PDB entry 6K1P | electron microscopy, 3.87 A resolution | chains J and K of the 11 polymer chains in the assembly

# Chain J
Molecule: 167-nt DNA strand
From: Escherichia coli K-12
Sequence (167 nucleotides; numbered -19 to 147; the number before each row is that of its first residue; numbers below 1 keep their minus sign (DC-19 is residue -19)):
   -19 CTAGTACTTC TCGACAAGCT ATCGGATGTA TATATCTGAC ACGTGCCTGG AGACTAGGGA
    41 GTAATCCCCT TGGCGGTTAA AACGCGGGGG ACAGCGCGTA CGTGCGTTTA AGCGGTGCTA
   101 GAGCTGTCTA CGACCAATTG AGCGGCCTCG GCACCGGGAT TCTCGAG
Disordered / not traced: -19 to 0, 147

# Chain K
Molecule: ISWI chromatin-remodeling complex ATPase ISW1
From: Saccharomyces cerevisiae (strain ATCC 204508 / S288c)
Notes: EC 3.6.4.-
Reference sequence: P38144 (ISW1_YEAST); residue numbers follow UniProt; this construct covers 69-1129
Sequence (1061 residues; row label = number of the first residue in the row):
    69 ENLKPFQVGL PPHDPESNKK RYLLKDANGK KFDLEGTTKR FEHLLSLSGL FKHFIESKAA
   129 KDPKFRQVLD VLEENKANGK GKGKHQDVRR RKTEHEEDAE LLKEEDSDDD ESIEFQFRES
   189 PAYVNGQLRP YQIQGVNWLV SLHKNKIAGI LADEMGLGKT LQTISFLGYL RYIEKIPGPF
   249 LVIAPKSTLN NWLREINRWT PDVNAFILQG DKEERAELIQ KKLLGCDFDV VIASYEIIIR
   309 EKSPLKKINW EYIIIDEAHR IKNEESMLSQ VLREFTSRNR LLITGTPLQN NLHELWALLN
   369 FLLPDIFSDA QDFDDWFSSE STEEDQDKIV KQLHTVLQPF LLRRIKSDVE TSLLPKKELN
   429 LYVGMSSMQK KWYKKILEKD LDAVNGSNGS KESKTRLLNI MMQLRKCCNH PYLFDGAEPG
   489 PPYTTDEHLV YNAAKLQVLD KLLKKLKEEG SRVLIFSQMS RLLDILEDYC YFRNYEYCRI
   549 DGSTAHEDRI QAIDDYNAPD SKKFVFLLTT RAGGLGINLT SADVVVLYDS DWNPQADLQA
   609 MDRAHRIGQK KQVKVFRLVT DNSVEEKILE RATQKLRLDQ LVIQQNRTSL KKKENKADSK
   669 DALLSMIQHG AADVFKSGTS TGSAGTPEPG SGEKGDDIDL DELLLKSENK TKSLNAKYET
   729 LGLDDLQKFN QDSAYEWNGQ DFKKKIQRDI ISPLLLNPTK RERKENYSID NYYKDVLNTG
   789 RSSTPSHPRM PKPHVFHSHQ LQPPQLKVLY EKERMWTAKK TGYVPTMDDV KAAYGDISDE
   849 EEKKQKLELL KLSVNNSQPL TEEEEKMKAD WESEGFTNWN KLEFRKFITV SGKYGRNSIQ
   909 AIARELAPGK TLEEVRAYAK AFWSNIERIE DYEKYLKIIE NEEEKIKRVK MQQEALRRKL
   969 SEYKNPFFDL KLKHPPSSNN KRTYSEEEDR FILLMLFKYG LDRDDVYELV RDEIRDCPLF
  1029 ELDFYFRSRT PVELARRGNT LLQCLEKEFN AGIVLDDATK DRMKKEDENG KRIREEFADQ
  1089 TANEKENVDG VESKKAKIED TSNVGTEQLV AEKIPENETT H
Disordered / not traced: 69-183, 449-459, 658-1129
Residues lining bound ligands:
  - ADP (adenosine-5'-diphosphate): Gln195, Leu196, Arg197, Gln200, Glu222, Met223, Gly224, Leu225, Gly226, Lys227, Thr228, Leu229, Glu263, Trp267, Asn586, Arg614, Ile615
  - beryllium trifluoride (BEF): Asn259, Glu325, Leu583, Gly584, Ile585, Arg611, Arg614
Swiss-Prot annotation at these positions:
  - motif: Asp324 to His327 (DEAH box)
  - binding site (ATP): Asp221 to Thr228
  - modified residue: Thr694 (Phosphothreonine), Ser846 (Phosphoserine)
  - mutagenesis: Lys227 (K227A: Abolishes ATPase activity)

# Chain J / chain K interface
Residue-residue contacts - 22 pairs, chain J then chain K:
  DG52(J) - Leu466(K)  phosphate contact
  DG53(J) - Met470(K)  sugar contact
  DG53(J) - Lys474(K)  salt bridge to the phosphate
  DC54(J) - Gln526(K)  sugar contact
  DC54(J) - Met527(K)  phosphate contact
  DC54(J) - Ser528(K)  hydrogen bond to the phosphate
  DC54(J) - Arg529(K)  hydrogen bond to the phosphate
  DC54(J) - Arg579(K)  sugar contact
  DG55(J) - Asp549(K)  phosphate contact
  DG55(J) - Gly550(K)  hydrogen bond to the phosphate
  DG55(J) - Thr577(K)  hydrogen bond to the phosphate
  DG55(J) - Ala580(K)  phosphate contact
  DG56(J) - Lys254(K)  phosphate contact
  DG56(J) - Glu304(K)  sugar contact
  DG56(J) - Ser551(K)  base contact
  DG56(J) - Arg557(K)  salt bridge to the phosphate
  DT57(J) - Lys254(K)  phosphate contact
  DT57(J) - Ile305(K)  phosphate contact
  DT58(J) - Lys280(K)  phosphate contact
  DT58(J) - Arg283(K)  salt bridge to the phosphate
  DT58(J) - Arg308(K)  salt bridge to the phosphate
  DA59(J) - Lys280(K)  phosphate contact
Also at the interface, not in a pair above, chain J (9 interface residues in all): DT51
Also at the interface, not in a pair above, chain K (24 interface residues in all): Asp279, Arg464, Asn467, Gln471

# Summary
Chain J and chain K form an interface of 9 and 24 residues respectively, with 4 hydrogen bonds and 4 salt
bridges. Among the polar pairs are DC54(J)-Ser528(K), DC54(J)-Arg529(K) and DG55(J)-Gly550(K). Bound to chain
K: beryllium trifluoride and ADP.
Chain J is a 167-nt DNA strand (Escherichia coli K-12) and chain K is ISWI chromatin-remodeling complex ATPase
ISW1 (Saccharomyces cerevisiae (strain ATCC 204508 / S288c)); the structure, The complex of ISWI-nucleosome in
the ADP.BeF-bound state, was determined by electron microscopy (same publication as 6JYL and 6IRO).
